Entry 9EXF (X-ray diffraction, 1.95 A resolution); this record covers chains A and E of the 3 polymer chains in the assembly.

== Chain A ==
Name: Clathrin heavy chain
From: Saccharomyces cerevisiae S288C
Reference sequence: P22137 (CLH_YEAST); residues 1-369 here = UniProt positions 1-369
Amino-acid sequence (373 residues; row label = number of the first residue in the row; numbers below 1 keep their minus sign (Gly-3 is residue -3)):
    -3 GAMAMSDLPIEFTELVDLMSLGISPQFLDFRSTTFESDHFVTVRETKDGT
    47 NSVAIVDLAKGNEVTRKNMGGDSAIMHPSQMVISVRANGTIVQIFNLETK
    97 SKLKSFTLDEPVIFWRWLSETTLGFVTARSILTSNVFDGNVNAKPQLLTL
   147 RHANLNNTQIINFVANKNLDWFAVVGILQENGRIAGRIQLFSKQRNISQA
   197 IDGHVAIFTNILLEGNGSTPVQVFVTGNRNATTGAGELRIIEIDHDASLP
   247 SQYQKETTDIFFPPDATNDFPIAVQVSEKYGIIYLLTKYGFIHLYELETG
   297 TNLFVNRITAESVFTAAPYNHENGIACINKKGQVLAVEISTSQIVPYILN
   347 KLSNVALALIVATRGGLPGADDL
Not modelled in the structure: -3 to -2
Differences from the reference sequence: expression tag (-3 to 0)
UniProt features mapped onto this chain:
  - region: Ser308 to Ser336 (WD40-like repeat 7)

== Chain E ==
Name: Clathrin coat assembly protein AP180A
Reference sequence: P38856 (AP18A_YEAST); residues 1-7 here correspond to UniProt positions 631-637 (UniProt number = residue number + 630)
Amino-acid sequence (7 residues; numbered 1 to 7; the number before each row is that of its first residue):
     1 NLNLIDM

== How chain A and chain E interact ==
Residue-residue contacts - 18 pairs, chain A then chain E:
  Trp167(A) - Leu4(E)  hydrophobic
  Leu186(A) - Leu4(E)
  Leu186(A) - Ile5(E)  hydrophobic
  Ser188(A) - Leu4(E)
  Arg191(A) - Leu4(E)
  Ile193(A) - Asn1(E)
  Ile193(A) - Leu4(E)
  Gln195(A) - Asn3(E)
  Gln195(A) - Leu4(E)  hydrogen bond (side chain-backbone)
  Gln195(A) - Ile5(E)  hydrogen bond (side chain-backbone)
  Gln195(A) - Met7(E)  hydrogen bond (side chain-backbone)
  Ile197(A) - Met7(E)  hydrophobic
  Asp198(A) - Met7(E)
  Phe220(A) - Ile5(E)  hydrophobic
  Thr222(A) - Met7(E)
  Arg235(A) - Met7(E)
  Ile237(A) - Asp6(E)
  Lys251(A) - Asp6(E)  salt bridge
Other interface residues (no listed pair), chain A (16 interface residues in all): Phe187, Ser194, Ile239
Other interface residues (no listed pair), chain E (7 interface residues in all): Leu2
The authors on this interface:
  - interface residues, chain A: Gln195(A)

== Summary ==
The interface between chain A and chain E involves 16 residues on one side and 7 on the other, with 3 hydrogen
bonds and 1 salt bridge. Polar contacts include Lys251(A)-Asp6(E), Gln195(A)-Leu4(E) and Gln195(A)-Ile5(E).
From the paper: the interface residue Gln195(A).
Here chain A is Clathrin heavy chain (Saccharomyces cerevisiae S288C) and chain E is Clathrin coat assembly
protein AP180A. Entry 9EXF (Crystal structure of Yeast Clathrin Heavy Chain N-terminal domain bound to YAP1801
peptide (LIDM)) was determined by X-ray diffraction (same publication as 9EX5, 9EXG, 9EXT and 9EYT).
